Entry 1FVK (X-ray diffraction, 1.70 A resolution); this record covers chains A and B.

# Chain A (and B)
Name: Disulfide bond formation protein
Organism: Escherichia coli
Notes: chain B of this document is another copy of the same molecule, construct and numbering; everything in this record applies to it too
UniProtKB: P24991 (DSBA_ECOLI); residues 1-189 here correspond to UniProt positions 20-208 (UniProt number = residue number + 19)
Sequence (189 residues; row label = number of the first residue in the row):
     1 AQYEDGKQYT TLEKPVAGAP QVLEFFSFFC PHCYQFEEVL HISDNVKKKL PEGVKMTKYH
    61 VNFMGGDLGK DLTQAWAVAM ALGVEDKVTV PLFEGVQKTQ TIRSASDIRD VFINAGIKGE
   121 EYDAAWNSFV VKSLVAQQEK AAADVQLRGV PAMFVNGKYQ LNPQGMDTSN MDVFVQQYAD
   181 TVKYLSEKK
Disordered / not traced: 189
Disulfides: Cys30-Cys33
Reported in the primary citation:
  - mutagenesis - H32L, H32S, H32Y (6.8 kcal/mol): increased stability in response to oxidized form
  - catalytic residues: Cys30 (citing earlier work)

# Chain A / chain B interface
Residue-residue contacts - 27 pairs, chain A then chain B:
  Tyr34(A) with Pro31(B), hydrophobic
  Gln35(A) with Phe29(B), hydrogen bond (side chain-backbone); Met64(B)
  Glu38(A) with Gln100(B), hydrogen bond (backbone-side chain)
  Val39(A) with Val96(B); Gln100(B); Arg103(B), hydrogen bond (backbone-side chain)
  His41(A) with Gln100(B), hydrogen bond
  Gln97(A) with His32(B)
  Lys98(A) with Pro31(B); His32(B), hydrogen bond (backbone-side chain); Tyr34(B); Gln35(B)
  Thr99(A) with Gln35(B)
  Gln100(A) with His32(B)
  Arg103(A) with Thr168(B), hydrogen bond
  Asp167(A) with Asp67(B)
  Thr168(A) with Gly66(B); Asp67(B), hydrogen bond (side chain-backbone); Leu68(B)
  Ser169(A) with Asp67(B); Leu68(B); Arg103(B)
  Asn170(A) with Arg103(B)
  Met171(A) with Phe29(B), hydrophobic; Arg103(B)
  Asp172(A) with Arg103(B), salt bridge
Interface residues without a listed pair, chain A (17 interface residues in all): Leu40
Interface residues without a listed pair, chain B (17 interface residues in all): Gly65, Gln97, Ile102, Ser104

# In short
Chain A and chain B each contribute 17 residues to their interface; the contacts include 7 hydrogen bonds and
1 salt bridge. Polar pairs include Asp172(A)-Arg103(B), Gln35(A)-Phe29(B) and Glu38(A)-Gln100(B). From the
paper: the catalytic residue Cys30(A); H32L, H32S and H32Y of chain A increase stability in response to
oxidized form.
Chain A and chain B are both Disulfide bond formation protein (Escherichia coli); the structure, The 1.7
angstrom structure of wild type disulfide bond formation protein (dsba), was determined by X-ray diffraction,
deposited together with 1AC1, 1ACV and 1FVJ.
